Entry 3I2K (X-ray diffraction, 1.51 A resolution); this record covers chain A.

# Chain A
Name: Cocaine esterase
Organism: Rhodococcus sp. MB1 'Bresler 1999'
Notes: EC 3.1.1.-
UniProtKB: Q9L9D7 (COCE_RHOSM); residues 1-574 here = UniProt positions 1-574
Sequence (587 residues; each row starts with the number of its first residue):
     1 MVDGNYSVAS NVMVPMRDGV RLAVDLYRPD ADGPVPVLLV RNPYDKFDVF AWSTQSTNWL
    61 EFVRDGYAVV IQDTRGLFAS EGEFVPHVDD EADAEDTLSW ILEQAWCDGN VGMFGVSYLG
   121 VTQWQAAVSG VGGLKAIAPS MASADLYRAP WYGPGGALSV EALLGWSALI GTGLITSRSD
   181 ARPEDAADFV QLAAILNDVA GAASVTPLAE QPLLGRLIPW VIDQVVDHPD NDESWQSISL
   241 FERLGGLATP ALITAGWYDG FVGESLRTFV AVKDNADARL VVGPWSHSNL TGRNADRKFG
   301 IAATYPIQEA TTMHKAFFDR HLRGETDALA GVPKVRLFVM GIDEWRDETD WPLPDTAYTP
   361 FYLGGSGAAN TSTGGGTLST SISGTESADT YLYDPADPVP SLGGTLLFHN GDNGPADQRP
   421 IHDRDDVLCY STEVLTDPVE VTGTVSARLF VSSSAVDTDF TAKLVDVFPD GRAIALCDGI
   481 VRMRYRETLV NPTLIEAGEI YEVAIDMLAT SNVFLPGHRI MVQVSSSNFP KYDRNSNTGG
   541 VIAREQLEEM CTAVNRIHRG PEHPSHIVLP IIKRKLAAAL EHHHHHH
Disordered / not traced: 1, 576-587
Glycans and other covalent adducts: (4S,5S)-4,5-bis(mercaptomethyl)-1,3-dioxolan-2-ol (DBC) linked to S117
Construct notes: expression tag (575-587)
Residues lining bound ligands: DBC ((4S,5S)-4,5-bis(mercaptomethyl)-1,3-dioxolan-2-ol): Y44, H87, V116, Y118, V121, P150, W151, A162, W166, F261, H287, L407, F408
UniProt features mapped onto this chain:
  - active site: S117 (Acyl-ester intermediate), D259 (Charge relay system), H287 (Charge relay system)
  - binding site (substrate): Y44, Y118
  - site: Y44 (Probably involved in activating the substrate carbonyl and the acyl enzyme for hydrolysis)
  - mutagenesis: Y44 (Y44F: Loss of activity. Has no protective effects against cocaine-induced convulsions and lethality in rat), Q55 (Q55A/E: Decrease in activity), S117 (S117A: Loss of activity. Has no protective effects against cocaine-induced convulsions and lethality in rat; S117C: Great decrease in activity), W151 (W151A: Decrease in activity), W166 (W166A: Decrease in activity), L169 (L169K: Displays greatly enhanced stability, with a half-life of 570 minutes at 37 degrees Celsius. Exhibits 4.5-fold reduction in catalytic efficiency), T172 (T172R: Displays enhanced stability, with a half-life of 78 minutes at 37 degrees Celsius, and exhibits 3-fold reduction in catalytic efficiency ...), G173 (G173Q: Displays enhanced stability, with a half-life of 75 minutes at 37 degrees Celsius, and has no deleterious effect on catalytic efficiency ...), D259 (D259N: Loss of activity), F261 (F261A: Decrease in activity), H287 (H287A: Loss of activity), L407 (L407A: Decrease in activity), 1 further mutagenesis entry in UniProt
Reported in the primary citation:
  - catalytic residues: S117 (citing earlier work)
  - binding site for DBC: S117
  - contacts within the chain: Y44-L169, L169-F408
  - mutagenesis - L169K (tau1/2=570 min), T172R (Tm change 3 degC), T172R/G173Q (30-fold), G173Q (Tm change 3 degC): increased stability
  - mutagenesis - G173Q: unchanged catalytic activity
  - mutagenesis - L169K (8-fold), L169K/T172R/G173Q, T172R (3-fold), T172R/G173Q (3-fold): decreased catalytic activity
  - mutagenesis - L169K/T172R/G173Q, T172R/F189A: unchanged stability

# In short
Covalently linked compound DBC: at S117. From UniProt: 3 active-site residues, substrate-binding residues Y44
and Y118 and 13 mutagenesis sites. From the paper: the catalytic residue S117; L169K, T172R and T172R/G173Q,
among others, increase stability; 6 substitutions were tested in all.
Chain A is Cocaine esterase (Rhodococcus sp. MB1 'Bresler 1999'); the structure, Cocaine Esterase, wild type,
bound to a DTT adduct, was determined by X-ray diffraction, deposited together with 3I2F, 3I2G, 3I2H, 3I2I and
3I2J.
